PDB entry 9F07 | X-ray diffraction, 2.21 A resolution | chains F and G of the 8 polymer chains in the assembly

# Chain F
Name: Tubulin beta chain
Source organism: Ovis aries
UniProtKB: D0VWY9 (D0VWY9_SHEEP); the author numbering skips numbers that UniProt does not, so the offset changes along the chain: 1-44 = UniProt 1-44; 47-360 = UniProt 45-358; 369-455 = UniProt 359-445
Amino-acid sequence (445 residues; each row starts with the number of its first residue; note: 10 numbers in that range are skipped by the numbering (no residue carries them; nothing is unmodelled there)):
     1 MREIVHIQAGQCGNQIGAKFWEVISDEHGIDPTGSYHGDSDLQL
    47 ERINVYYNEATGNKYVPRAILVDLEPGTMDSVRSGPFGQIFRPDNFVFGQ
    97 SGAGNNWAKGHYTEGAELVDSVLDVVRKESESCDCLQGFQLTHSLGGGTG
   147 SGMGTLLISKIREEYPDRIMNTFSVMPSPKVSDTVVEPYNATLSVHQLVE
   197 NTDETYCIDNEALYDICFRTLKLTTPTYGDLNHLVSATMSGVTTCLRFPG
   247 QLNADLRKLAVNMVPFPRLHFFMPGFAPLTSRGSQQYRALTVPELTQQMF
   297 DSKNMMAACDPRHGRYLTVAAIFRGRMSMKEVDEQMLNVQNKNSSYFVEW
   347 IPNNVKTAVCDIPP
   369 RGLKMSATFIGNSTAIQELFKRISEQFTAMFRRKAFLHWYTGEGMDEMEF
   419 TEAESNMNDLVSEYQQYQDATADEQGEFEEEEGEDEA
Not modelled in the structure: 442-455
Sequence notes: conflict C203 (Ser201 in D0VWY9), I318 (Val316 in D0VWY9)
Ligand contacts: GDP (guanosine-5'-diphosphate): G10, Q11, C12, Q15, I16, D69, N101, S140, G142, G143, G144, T145, G146, V171, P173, V177, S178, E183, N206, L209, Y224, L227, N228, V231

# Chain G
Name: Stathmin-4
Source organism: Homo sapiens
UniProtKB: Q9H169 (STMN4_HUMAN); the construct lacks a stretch of the UniProt sequence, so the offset changes along the chain: 206-263 = UniProt 49-106; 264-291 = UniProt 158-185
Amino-acid sequence (121 residues; numbered 204 to 324; the number before each row is that of its first residue):
   204 MADMEVIELNKATSGQSWEVILKPPSFDGVPEFNASLPRRRDPSLEEIQK
   254 KLEAAEERRKAHFAAMLERLQEKDKHAEEVRKNKELKEGGGGSGGGGSGG
   304 GSVQIVYKPVDLSKVTSKSGS
Not modelled in the structure: 204-206, 230-244, 292-305, 317-324
Sequence notes: initiating methionine (204); expression tag (205, 292-324); engineered mutation A215 (Cys58 in Q9H169), W221 (Phe64 in Q9H169), F266 (Leu160 in Q9H169)

# Interface between chain F and chain G
Contacting residue pairs - 52 pairs, chain F then chain G:
  M75(F) with Y310(G); K311(G); P312(G)
  R79(F) with P312(G); V313(G), hydrogen bond (side chain-backbone)
  P89(F) with K311(G); P312(G); D314(G)
  D90(F) with K311(G), hydrogen bond (backbone-side chain)
  F92(F) with Y310(G); K311(G), hydrogen bond (backbone-side chain); P312(G)
  V93(F) with V309(G), hydrophobic; K311(G)
  F94(F) with I308(G); V309(G); Y310(G), hydrogen bond (backbone-backbone)
  G95(F) with I308(G)
  Q96(F) with I308(G); Y310(G), hydrogen bond
  Y108(F) with H279(G), hydrogen bond; A280(G), hydrophobic; V283(G), hydrophobic; R284(G), hydrogen bond (backbone-side chain)
  T109(F) with K287(G)
  A112(F) with R284(G)
  L114(F) with V309(G), hydrophobic
  S117(F) with V309(G)
  S155(F) with L273(G); K276(G)
  K156(F) with D277(G), salt bridge
  R158(F) with L273(G)
  E159(F) with L270(G); L273(G); Q274(G); D277(G)
  P162(F) with F266(G)
  D163(F) with F266(G)
  Q193(F) with K276(G), hydrogen bond
  N197(F) with R272(G), hydrogen bond; L273(G); K276(G)
  T409(F) with K290(G), hydrogen bond (backbone-side chain)
  G410(F) with K287(G)
  E411(F) with V283(G); K287(G), salt bridge
  G412(F) with V283(G); N286(G), hydrogen bond (backbone-side chain); K287(G)
  M413(F) with V283(G)
  E417(F) with H279(G), salt bridge; V283(G)
Other interface residues (no listed pair), chain F (32 interface residues in all): K105, H107, V121, E196
Other interface residues (no listed pair), chain G (23 interface residues in all): R262, M269
The authors on this interface:
  - interface residues, chain F: N91(F)
  - interface residues, chain G: I308(G)

# Overview
Chain F and chain G form an interface of 32 and 23 residues respectively; the contacts include 11 hydrogen
bonds and 3 salt bridges. Polar contacts include K156(F)-D277(G), E411(F)-K287(G) and E417(F)-H279(G). Ligands
of chain F: GDP. The paper reports interface residues N91(F) and I308(G).
Here chain F is Tubulin beta chain (Ovis aries) and chain G is Stathmin-4 (Homo sapiens). Entry 9F07
(Tubulin:stathmin:darpin:tau MTBR3 complex) was determined by X-ray diffraction.
